Entry 5VXY (electron microscopy, 8.00 A resolution (low resolution: residue-level contacts below are approximate; hydrogen-bond / salt-bridge calls are withheld)); this record covers chains A and D of the 21 polymer chains in the assembly.

== Chain A (and D) ==
Protein: Fimbrial protein
Source organism: Pseudomonas aeruginosa PAK
Notes: chain D of this document is another copy of the same molecule, construct and numbering; everything in this record applies to it too
UniProt: P02973 (FMPA_PSEAI); residues 1-144 here correspond to UniProt positions 7-150 (UniProt number = residue number + 6)
Sequence (144 residues; numbered 1 to 144; the number before each row is that of its first residue):
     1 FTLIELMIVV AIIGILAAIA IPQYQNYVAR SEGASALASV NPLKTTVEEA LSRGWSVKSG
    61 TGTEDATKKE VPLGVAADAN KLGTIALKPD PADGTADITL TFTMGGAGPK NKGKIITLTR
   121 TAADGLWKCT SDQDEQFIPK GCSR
Disulfide bonds: C129-C142
Swiss-Prot annotation at these positions:
  - modified residue: F1 (N-methylphenylalanine)
What the authors report for this chain:
  - conformationally variable residues: G14, I15 to Q23

== How chain A and chain D interact ==
Residue-residue contacts (25; chain A residue first):
  F1(A) - A18(D)
  F1(A) - I19(D)
  F1(A) - I21(D)
  I4(A) - Y24(D)
  E5(A) - Y24(D)
  I8(A) - Y24(D)
  I8(A) - V28(D)
  I8(A) - S31(D)
  I15(A) - S35(D)
  I15(A) - N80(D)
  A17(A) - S39(D)
  A17(A) - A79(D)
  A17(A) - N80(D)
  A18(A) - P42(D)
  Q23(A) - G62(D)
  Q23(A) - T63(D)
  Q23(A) - E64(D)
  Y27(A) - E49(D)
  R30(A) - R53(D)
  R30(A) - E64(D)
  E135(A) - A66(D)
  E135(A) - T67(D)
  Q136(A) - T63(D)
  Q136(A) - E64(D)
  Q136(A) - A66(D)
Interface residues without a listed pair, chain A (14 interface residues in all): L16, K140
Interface residues without a listed pair, chain D (25 interface residues in all): Y27, A36, A38, W55, P72, G74, L82

== In short ==
14 residues of chain A face 25 of chain D across their interface. The paper reports conformational variability
at G14(A) and I15(A).
Both chains are Fimbrial protein (Pseudomonas aeruginosa PAK). Entry 5VXY (Cryo-EM reconstruction of PAK pilus
from Pseudomonas aeruginosa) was determined by electron microscopy (same publication as 5VXX).
